5USH - chains D and E of the 3 polymer chains in the assembly; structure by X-ray diffraction, 2.30 A resolution.

Chain D:
Molecule: Fab vv66 heavy chain
Organism: Homo sapiens
Notes: antibody fragment or engineered binder
Amino-acid sequence (224 residues; row label = number of the first residue in the row):
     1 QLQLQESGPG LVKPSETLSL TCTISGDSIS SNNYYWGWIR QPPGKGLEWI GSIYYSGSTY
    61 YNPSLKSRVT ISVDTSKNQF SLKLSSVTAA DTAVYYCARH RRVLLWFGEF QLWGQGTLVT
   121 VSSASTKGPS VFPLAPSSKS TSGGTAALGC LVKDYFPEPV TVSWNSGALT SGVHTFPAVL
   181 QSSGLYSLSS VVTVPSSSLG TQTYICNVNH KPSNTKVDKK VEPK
Unresolved in the structure: 1, 138-144
Cystine bridges: Cys22-Cys97, Cys150-Cys206

Chain E:
Molecule: Fab vv66 light chain
Organism: Homo sapiens
Notes: antibody fragment or engineered binder
Amino-acid sequence (213 residues; each row starts with the number of its first residue):
     1 QSALTQPPSV SGAPGQRVTI SCTGSSSNIG AGYDVHWYQQ LPGTAPKLLI YGNINRPSGV
    61 PDRFSGSKSG TSASLAITGL QAEDEADYYC QSYDSSLSGA LFGGGTQLTV LGQPKANPTV
   121 TLFPPSSEEL QANKATLVCL ISDFYPGAVT VAWKADGSPV KAGVETTKPS KQSNNKYAAS
   181 SYLSLTPEQW KSHRSYSCQV THEGSTVEKT VAP
Unresolved in the structure: 1
Cystine bridges: Cys22-Cys90, Cys139-Cys198

Chain D / chain E interface:
Pairs across the interface (69; chain D residue first):
  Gln41(D) with Gln40(E), hydrogen bond; Tyr89(E), hydrogen bond
  Lys45(D) with Tyr89(E)
  Gly46(D) with Tyr89(E); Gly104(E)
  Leu47(D) with Pro46(E), hydrophobic; Tyr89(E), hydrophobic; Phe102(E)
  Trp49(D) with Gly99(E); Ala100(E)
  Tyr60(D) with Ser98(E)
  Pro63(D) with Leu97(E), hydrophobic
  Tyr96(D) with Gln40(E), hydrogen bond; Thr44(E); Ala45(E), hydrophobic; Pro46(E)
  Trp106(D) with Tyr33(E); Tyr93(E), hydrophobic
  Phe107(D) with Tyr93(E); Gly99(E); Ala100(E)
  Gly108(D) with His36(E)
  Glu109(D) with His36(E); Tyr38(E); Leu48(E); Tyr51(E)
  Phe110(D) with Tyr38(E), hydrogen bond (backbone-side chain); Leu48(E); Gln91(E); Ala100(E), hydrophobic; Phe102(E), hydrophobic
  Trp113(D) with Tyr38(E); Pro46(E); Phe102(E), hydrophobic
  Gly114(D) with Ala45(E)
  Phe132(D) with Ser126(E); Glu128(E); Glu129(E)
  Pro133(D) with Ser126(E); Glu128(E)
  Leu134(D) with Phe123(E), hydrophobic
  Ala135(D) with Phe123(E)
  Ala147(D) with Thr121(E); Phe123(E)
  Leu148(D) with Phe123(E), hydrophobic
  Leu151(D) with Thr136(E); Tyr182(E), hydrophobic
  Lys153(D) with Glu129(E), salt bridge; Lys134(E)
  His174(D) with Ser142(E); Gln172(E), hydrogen bond; Ala178(E)
  Phe176(D) with Leu140(E), hydrophobic; Ile141(E); Ala179(E); Ser180(E)
  Pro177(D) with Thr167(E); Ser170(E)
  Ala178(D) with Thr167(E)
  Val179(D) with Thr167(E); Tyr182(E), hydrophobic
  Gln181(D) with Glu165(E)
  Ser182(D) with Glu165(E)
  Leu188(D) with Tyr182(E)
  Ser189(D) with Val138(E); Tyr182(E), hydrogen bond
  Val191(D) with Phe123(E), hydrophobic; Leu140(E), hydrophobic
  Lys219(D) with Glu128(E), salt bridge
Interface residues without a listed pair, chain D (42 interface residues in all): Ile39, Tyr61, Leu105, Gln111, Gln115, Val131, Gly149, Ser187
Interface residues without a listed pair, chain E (40 interface residues in all): Gly103, Pro124, Thr166

Summary:
42 residues of chain D and 40 residues of chain E are in contact, with 6 hydrogen bonds and 2 salt bridges.
Among the polar pairs are Lys153(D)-Glu129(E), Lys219(D)-Glu128(E) and Gln41(D)-Gln40(E).
Chain D is Fab vv66 heavy chain and chain E is Fab vv66 light chain, both from Homo sapiens; the structure,
Structure of vaccinia virus D8 protein bound to human Fab vv66, was determined by X-ray diffraction.
